9HIJ - chains A and B; structure by X-ray diffraction, 1.60 A resolution.

Chain A (and B):
Protein: Monellin chain A, Monellin chain B
Source organism: Dioscoreophyllum cumminsii
Notes: chain B of this document is another copy of the same molecule, construct and numbering; everything in this record applies to it too
UniProtKB: chimeric construct of P02881, P02882: residues 2-46 from P02881 (MONA_DIOCU) positions 1-45 (UniProt number = residue number - 1); residues 52-99 from P02882 positions 1-48 (UniProt number = residue number - 51)
Amino-acid sequence (101 residues; each row starts with the number of its first residue):
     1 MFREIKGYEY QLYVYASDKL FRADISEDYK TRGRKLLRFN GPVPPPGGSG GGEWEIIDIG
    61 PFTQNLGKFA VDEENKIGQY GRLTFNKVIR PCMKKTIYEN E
Not modelled in the structure: 1-3, 101 (chain B: 1-3, 100-101)
Construct notes: initiating methionine (1); linker (47-51); expression tag (100-101)
Swiss-Prot annotation at these positions:
  - site: Cys92 (Blocking, abolishes the sweet taste)
Bound ions: Mg2+: Glu53, Glu55

Chain A / chain B interface:
Pairs across the interface (167):
  Glu4(A) - Tyr98(B)
  Glu4(A) - Glu99(B)  hydrogen bond (backbone-backbone)
  Ile5(A) - Thr96(B)
  Ile5(A) - Ile97(B)
  Ile5(A) - Tyr98(B)  hydrophobic
  Lys6(A) - Ile97(B)  hydrogen bond (backbone-backbone)
  Lys6(A) - Tyr98(B)
  Lys6(A) - Glu99(B)
  Gly7(A) - Thr96(B)
  Gly7(A) - Ile97(B)  hydrogen bond (backbone-backbone)
  Tyr8(A) - Lys94(B)
  Tyr8(A) - Lys95(B)
  Tyr8(A) - Thr96(B)
  Glu9(A) - Gly47(B)
  Glu9(A) - Gly48(B)  hydrogen bond (side chain-backbone)
  Glu9(A) - Ser49(B)
  Glu9(A) - Lys94(B)
  Glu9(A) - Lys95(B)  salt bridge
  Glu9(A) - Ile97(B)
  Tyr10(A) - Phe62(B)
  Tyr10(A) - Leu66(B)  hydrophobic
  Tyr10(A) - Met93(B)
  Tyr10(A) - Lys94(B)
  Gln11(A) - Tyr13(B)  hydrogen bond
  Gln11(A) - Pro46(B)
  Gln11(A) - Cys92(B)
  Gln11(A) - Met93(B)  hydrogen bond (backbone-backbone)
  Leu12(A) - Thr63(B)
  Leu12(A) - Leu66(B)  hydrophobic
  Leu12(A) - Gly67(B)
  Leu12(A) - Val88(B)  hydrophobic
  Leu12(A) - Cys92(B)  hydrophobic
  Tyr13(A) - Gln11(B)  hydrogen bond
  Tyr13(A) - Tyr13(B)  hydrogen bond
  Tyr13(A) - Arg22(B)
  Tyr13(A) - Val88(B)
  Tyr13(A) - Ile89(B)  hydrogen bond (backbone-backbone)
  Tyr13(A) - Pro91(B)
  Val14(A) - Val71(B)  hydrophobic
  Val14(A) - Phe85(B)  hydrophobic
  Val14(A) - Lys87(B)
  Val14(A) - Val88(B)  hydrophobic
  Tyr15(A) - Phe85(B)
  Tyr15(A) - Asn86(B)  hydrogen bond (backbone-backbone)
  Tyr15(A) - Lys87(B)  hydrogen bond (backbone-backbone)
  Tyr15(A) - Ile89(B)  hydrophobic
  Ala16(A) - Val71(B)  hydrophobic
  Ala16(A) - Leu83(B)  hydrophobic
  Ala16(A) - Thr84(B)
  Ala16(A) - Asn86(B)  hydrogen bond (backbone-side chain)
  Ser17(A) - Arg82(B)
  Ser17(A) - Leu83(B)
  Ser17(A) - Thr84(B)  hydrogen bond (backbone-backbone)
  Ser17(A) - Asn86(B)  hydrogen bond (backbone-side chain)
  Asp18(A) - Asn86(B)  hydrogen bond (backbone-side chain)
  Arg22(A) - Pro44(B)  hydrogen bond (side chain-backbone)
  Arg22(A) - Pro45(B)  hydrogen bond (side chain-backbone)
  Arg22(A) - Pro46(B)
  Ala23(A) - Ala70(B)  hydrophobic
  Ile25(A) - Leu66(B)
  Glu27(A) - Phe62(B)
  Arg34(A) - Phe62(B)
  Arg34(A) - Asn65(B)
  Arg34(A) - Leu66(B)
  Arg34(A) - Phe69(B)
  Lys35(A) - Phe69(B)
  Leu36(A) - Phe69(B)
  Leu36(A) - Ala70(B)
  Leu36(A) - Glu73(B)
  Leu36(A) - Glu74(B)
  Arg38(A) - Pro44(B)
  Arg38(A) - Pro45(B)  hydrogen bond (side chain-backbone)
  Arg38(A) - Gly47(B)  hydrogen bond (side chain-backbone)
  Phe39(A) - Glu74(B)
  Phe39(A) - Tyr80(B)
  Phe39(A) - Leu83(B)  hydrophobic
  Asn40(A) - Pro44(B)
  Asn40(A) - Tyr80(B)
  Gly41(A) - Tyr80(B)  hydrogen bond (backbone-side chain)
  Pro44(A) - Arg22(B)  hydrogen bond (backbone-side chain)
  Pro44(A) - Arg38(B)
  Pro44(A) - Asn40(B)
  Pro45(A) - Arg22(B)  hydrogen bond (backbone-side chain)
  Pro45(A) - Arg38(B)  hydrogen bond (backbone-side chain)
  Pro46(A) - Gln11(B)
  Pro46(A) - Arg22(B)
  Pro46(A) - Ile89(B)
  Pro46(A) - Arg90(B)
  Pro46(A) - Pro91(B)
  Gly47(A) - Glu9(B)
  Gly47(A) - Arg38(B)  hydrogen bond (backbone-side chain)
  Gly48(A) - Glu9(B)  hydrogen bond (backbone-side chain)
  Gly48(A) - Leu37(B)
  Ser49(A) - Glu9(B)  hydrogen bond (backbone-side chain)
  Trp54(A) - Ile56(B)
  Trp54(A) - Pro91(B)
  Ile56(A) - Trp54(B)
  Ile56(A) - Glu55(B)
  Ile56(A) - Ile56(B)  hydrophobic
  Phe62(A) - Tyr10(B)
  Phe62(A) - Arg34(B)
  Thr63(A) - Leu12(B)
  Leu66(A) - Tyr10(B)  hydrophobic
  Leu66(A) - Leu12(B)  hydrophobic
  Leu66(A) - Ile25(B)
  Leu66(A) - Arg34(B)
  Gly67(A) - Leu12(B)
  Phe69(A) - Ile25(B)  hydrophobic
  Phe69(A) - Arg34(B)
  Ala70(A) - Ala23(B)  hydrophobic
  Ala70(A) - Ile25(B)  hydrophobic
  Ala70(A) - Leu36(B)
  Val71(A) - Val14(B)  hydrophobic
  Val71(A) - Ala16(B)  hydrophobic
  Glu73(A) - Leu36(B)
  Glu74(A) - Leu36(B)
  Glu74(A) - Phe39(B)
  Tyr80(A) - Phe21(B)  hydrophobic
  Tyr80(A) - Phe39(B)  hydrogen bond (side chain-backbone)
  Tyr80(A) - Asn40(B)
  Tyr80(A) - Gly41(B)  hydrogen bond (side chain-backbone)
  Arg82(A) - Ser17(B)
  Leu83(A) - Ala16(B)  hydrophobic
  Leu83(A) - Ser17(B)
  Leu83(A) - Phe39(B)  hydrophobic
  Thr84(A) - Ala16(B)
  Thr84(A) - Ser17(B)  hydrogen bond (backbone-backbone)
  Phe85(A) - Val14(B)  hydrophobic
  Phe85(A) - Tyr15(B)
  Asn86(A) - Tyr15(B)  hydrogen bond (backbone-backbone)
  Asn86(A) - Ala16(B)  hydrogen bond (side chain-backbone)
  Asn86(A) - Ser17(B)  hydrogen bond (side chain-backbone)
  Asn86(A) - Asp18(B)  hydrogen bond (side chain-backbone)
  Lys87(A) - Val14(B)
  Lys87(A) - Tyr15(B)  hydrogen bond (backbone-backbone)
  Val88(A) - Tyr13(B)
  Val88(A) - Val14(B)  hydrophobic
  Ile89(A) - Tyr13(B)  hydrogen bond (backbone-backbone)
  Ile89(A) - Tyr15(B)  hydrophobic
  Ile89(A) - Leu20(B)  hydrophobic
  Pro91(A) - Tyr13(B)
  Pro91(A) - Pro46(B)
  Pro91(A) - Trp54(B)  hydrophobic
  Pro91(A) - Met93(B)  hydrophobic
  Cys92(A) - Gln11(B)
  Cys92(A) - Leu12(B)  hydrophobic
  Met93(A) - Tyr10(B)
  Met93(A) - Gln11(B)  hydrogen bond (backbone-backbone)
  Met93(A) - Ile56(B)  hydrophobic
  Met93(A) - Pro91(B)  hydrophobic
  Met93(A) - Met93(B)  hydrophobic
  Lys94(A) - Tyr8(B)
  Lys94(A) - Glu9(B)
  Lys94(A) - Tyr10(B)  hydrogen bond
  Lys95(A) - Tyr8(B)
  Lys95(A) - Glu9(B)  salt bridge
  Thr96(A) - Gly7(B)
  Thr96(A) - Tyr8(B)
  Ile97(A) - Ile5(B)
  Ile97(A) - Lys6(B)  hydrogen bond (backbone-backbone)
  Ile97(A) - Gly7(B)  hydrogen bond (backbone-backbone)
  Ile97(A) - Tyr8(B)
  Ile97(A) - Glu9(B)
  Tyr98(A) - Glu4(B)
  Tyr98(A) - Ile5(B)  hydrophobic
  Glu99(A) - Glu4(B)  hydrogen bond (backbone-backbone)
  Glu99(A) - Lys6(B)
Interface residues without a listed pair, chain A (66 interface residues in all): Leu20, Phe21, Glu55, Ile57, Arg90
Interface residues without a listed pair, chain B (71 interface residues in all): Asp24, Glu27, Lys30, Lys35, Val43, Ile57

Overview:
66 residues of chain A and 71 residues of chain B are in contact; the contacts include 40 hydrogen bonds and 2
salt bridges. Polar contacts include Glu9(A)-Lys95(B), Glu9(A)-Gly48(B) and Gln11(A)-Tyr13(B). Glu53(A) and
Glu55(A) form the Mg2+ site.
Chain A and chain B are both Monellin chain A, Monellin chain B (Dioscoreophyllum cumminsii); the structure,
X-ray structure of Perm1, a circularly permuted mutant of the sweet protein MNEI, was determined by X-ray
diffraction, deposited together with 9HIK and 9HKG.
